7QN9 - chains A and E of the 7 polymer chains in the assembly; structure by electron microscopy, 2.90 A resolution.

Chain A:
Molecule: Gamma-aminobutyric acid receptor subunit alpha-4
From: Homo sapiens
Reference sequence: P48169 (GBRA4_HUMAN); residue numbers follow UniProt; this construct covers 1-554
Amino-acid sequence (554 residues; numbered 1 to 554; the number before each row is that of its first residue):
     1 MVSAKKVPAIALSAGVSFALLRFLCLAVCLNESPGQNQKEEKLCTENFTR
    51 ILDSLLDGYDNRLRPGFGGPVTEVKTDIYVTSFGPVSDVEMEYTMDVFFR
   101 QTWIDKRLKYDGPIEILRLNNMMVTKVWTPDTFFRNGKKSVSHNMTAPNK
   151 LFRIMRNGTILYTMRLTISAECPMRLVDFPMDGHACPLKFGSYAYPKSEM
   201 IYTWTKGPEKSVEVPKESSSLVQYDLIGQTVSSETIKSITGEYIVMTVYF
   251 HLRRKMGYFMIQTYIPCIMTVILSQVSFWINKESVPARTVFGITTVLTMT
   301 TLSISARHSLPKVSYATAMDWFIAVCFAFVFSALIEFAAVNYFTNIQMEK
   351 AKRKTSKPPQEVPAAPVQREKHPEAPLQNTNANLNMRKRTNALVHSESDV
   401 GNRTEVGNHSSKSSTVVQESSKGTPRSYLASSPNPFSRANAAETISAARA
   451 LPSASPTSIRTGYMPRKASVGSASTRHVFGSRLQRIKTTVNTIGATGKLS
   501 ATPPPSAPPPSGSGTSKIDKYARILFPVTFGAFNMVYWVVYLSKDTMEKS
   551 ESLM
Unresolved in the structure: 1-45, 349-514, 545-554
Disulfide bonds: Cys-172/Cys-186
Glycans and other covalent adducts: N-acetylglucosamine (NAG) linked to Asn-144, Asn-157
Residues lining bound ligands: histamine (HSM): Phe-98, Arg-100, Leu-151, Thr-163
Curated features (UniProtKB/Swiss-Prot):
  - binding site (4-aminobutanoate): Arg-100, Thr-163
  - glycosylation (N-linked (GlcNAc...) asparagine): Asn-47, Asn-144, Asn-157
  - natural variant: Ser-516 (S516R: In a breast cancer sample)
What the authors report for this chain:
  - specificity-determining residues: Arg-135 (proposed by the authors, not directly observed)

Chain E:
Molecule: Gamma-aminobutyric acid receptor subunit delta
From: Homo sapiens
Reference sequence: O14764 (GBRD_HUMAN); numbering as in UniProt (aligned over 1-452)
Amino-acid sequence (472 residues; each row starts with the number of its first residue):
     1 MDAPARLLAPLLLLCAQQLRGTRAMNDIGDYVGSNLEISWLPNLDGLIAG
    51 YARNFRPGIGGPPVNVALALEVASIDHISEANMEYTMTVFLHQSWRDSRL
   101 SYNHTNETLGLDSRFVDKLWLPDTFIVNAKSAWFHDVTVENKLIRLQPDG
   151 VILYSIRITSTVACDMDLAKYPMDEQECMLDLESYGYSSEDIVYYWSESQ
   201 EHIHGLDKLQLAQFTITSYRFTTELMNFKSAGQFPRLSLHFHLRRNRGVY
   251 IIQSYMPSVLLVAMSWVSFWISQAAVPARVSLGITTVLTMTTLMVSARSS
   301 LPRASAIKALDVYFWICYVFVFAALVEYAFAHFNADYRKKQKAKVKVSRP
   351 RAEMDVRNAIVLFSLSAAGVTQELAISRRQRRVPGNLMGSYRSVGVETGE
   401 TKKEGAARSGGQGGIRARLRPIDADTIDIYARAVFPAAFAAVNVIYWAAY
   451 AMGGSGGSGGSGKTETSQVAPA
Unresolved in the structure: 1-43, 337-423, 452-472
Disulfide bonds: Cys-164/Cys-178
Glycans and other covalent adducts: N-acetylglucosamine (NAG) linked to Asn-65
Construct notes: expression tag (453-472)
Curated features (UniProtKB/Swiss-Prot):
  - modified residue: Ser-390 (Phosphoserine)
  - glycosylation (N-linked (GlcNAc...) asparagine): Asn-103, Asn-106
  - natural variant: Glu-177 (E177A: In GEFSP5), Arg-220 (R220C: In GEFSP5; uncertain significance; R220H: Reduced receptor current amplitudes), Val-370 (V370I: Found in a patient with childhood onset epileptic encephalopathy; uncertain significance)
What the authors report for this chain:
  - specificity-determining residues: Glu-71, His-92 (proposed by the authors, not directly observed)

How chain A and chain E interact:
Residue-residue contacts - 74 pairs, chain A then chain E:
  Arg-62(A) / Leu-44(E)
  Arg-62(A) / Asp-45(E)  salt bridge
  Arg-62(A) / Phe-115(E)
  Glu-90(A) / His-77(E)  salt bridge
  Val-127(A) / Arg-114(E)
  Thr-129(A) / Arg-114(E)
  Asp-131(A) / Val-139(E)
  Thr-132(A) / Val-137(E)
  Thr-132(A) / Thr-138(E)  hydrogen bond (backbone-side chain)
  Phe-133(A) / Val-137(E)
  Phe-133(A) / Asn-141(E)
  Phe-133(A) / Arg-157(E)
  Phe-134(A) / Val-137(E)  hydrophobic
  Phe-134(A) / Arg-157(E)
  Arg-135(A) / Arg-157(E)  hydrogen bond (backbone-side chain)
  Gly-137(A) / Arg-157(E)  hydrogen bond (backbone-side chain)
  Lys-138(A) / Asp-76(E)  salt bridge
  Lys-138(A) / Trp-133(E)
  Lys-138(A) / His-135(E)  hydrogen bond (backbone-side chain)
  Lys-139(A) / Trp-133(E)
  Ser-140(A) / Val-137(E)
  Met-164(A) / Thr-138(E)
  Leu-166(A) / Val-137(E)  hydrophobic
  Leu-166(A) / Thr-138(E)
  Glu-171(A) / Ser-74(E)  hydrogen bond
  Tyr-193(A) / Phe-90(E)  hydrophobic
  Tyr-193(A) / Asn-141(E)  hydrogen bond (side chain-backbone)
  Tyr-193(A) / Lys-142(E)
  Tyr-193(A) / Leu-143(E)
  Tyr-193(A) / Ser-155(E)  hydrogen bond (side chain-backbone)
  Tyr-193(A) / Ile-156(E)
  Tyr-193(A) / Arg-157(E)  hydrogen bond (side chain-backbone)
  Ala-194(A) / Leu-143(E)  hydrophobic
  Ala-194(A) / Arg-145(E)  hydrogen bond (backbone-side chain)
  Ile-239(A) / Glu-71(E)
  Ile-239(A) / His-92(E)
  Ile-239(A) / Ile-203(E)  hydrophobic
  Thr-240(A) / His-92(E)
  Thr-240(A) / Arg-145(E)  hydrogen bond (backbone-side chain)
  Tyr-243(A) / Arg-145(E)  hydrogen bond
  Val-285(A) / Ala-275(E)  hydrophobic
  Val-285(A) / Ala-278(E)  hydrophobic
  Pro-286(A) / Ala-278(E)  hydrophobic
  Thr-289(A) / Ala-278(E)
  Thr-289(A) / Leu-282(E)
  Val-290(A) / Ser-281(E)
  Ile-293(A) / Ser-281(E)
  Ile-293(A) / Leu-282(E)  hydrophobic
  Ile-293(A) / Thr-285(E)
  Val-296(A) / Met-264(E)  hydrophobic
  Leu-297(A) / Thr-289(E)
  Thr-300(A) / Thr-289(E)
  Thr-300(A) / Leu-293(E)
  Ile-304(A) / Ser-296(E)
  Arg-307(A) / Gln-253(E)  hydrogen bond (side chain-backbone)
  Lys-312(A) / Ser-300(E)
  Val-313(A) / Tyr-250(E)
  Ser-314(A) / Ala-212(E)
  Ser-314(A) / Asn-246(E)  hydrogen bond (side chain-backbone)
  Ser-314(A) / Val-249(E)
  Ser-314(A) / Tyr-250(E)  hydrogen bond (backbone-backbone)
  Asp-320(A) / Gln-253(E)
  Phe-327(A) / Leu-260(E)  hydrophobic
  Phe-331(A) / Leu-260(E)
  Phe-331(A) / Met-264(E)  hydrophobic
  Leu-334(A) / Met-264(E)  hydrophobic
  Ile-335(A) / Val-267(E)  hydrophobic
  Ala-338(A) / Val-267(E)  hydrophobic
  Asn-341(A) / Trp-270(E)
  Asn-341(A) / Ile-271(E)
  Asn-341(A) / Ser-272(E)
  Tyr-342(A) / Trp-270(E)
  Tyr-342(A) / Arg-432(E)
  Asn-345(A) / Ser-272(E)
Interface residues without a listed pair, chain A (54 interface residues in all): Asn-61, Met-91, Thr-125, Pro-130, Asn-136, Val-141, Ser-142, Tyr-195, Pro-196, Ser-238, Leu-310
Interface residues without a listed pair, chain E (58 interface residues in all): Gly-110, Leu-111, Asp-112, Asp-136, Leu-153, Ser-199, Arg-247, Gly-248, Ser-254, Pro-257, Leu-261, Pro-277, Leu-288, Thr-292

Overview:
The interface between chain A and chain E involves 54 residues on one side and 58 on the other; the contacts
include 14 hydrogen bonds and 3 salt bridges. Among the polar pairs are Arg-62(A)/Asp-45(E),
Glu-90(A)/His-77(E) and Lys-138(A)/Asp-76(E). Ligands of chain A: histamine. From the paper: specificity
determinants Arg-135(A) and Glu-71(E) among others.
Here chain A is Gamma-aminobutyric acid receptor subunit alpha-4 and chain E is Gamma-aminobutyric acid
receptor subunit delta, both from Homo sapiens. Entry 7QN9 (Cryo-EM structure of human full-length
extrasynaptic alpha4beta3delta GABA(A)R in complex with GABA, histamine and nanobody Nb25 ...) was determined
by electron microscopy together with 7QN5, 7QN6, 7QN7, 7QN8, 7QNA, 7QNB and 3 further entries from the same
study.
